Entry 3UPV (X-ray diffraction, 1.60 A resolution); this record covers chains A and B.

== Chain A ==
Protein: Heat shock protein STI1
Organism: Saccharomyces cerevisiae
Notes: fragment: TPR repeats 7-9, residues 395-518
UniProt: P15705 (STI1_YEAST); residues 261-384 here correspond to UniProt positions 395-518 (UniProt number = residue number + 134)
Amino-acid sequence (126 residues; row label = number of the first residue in the row):
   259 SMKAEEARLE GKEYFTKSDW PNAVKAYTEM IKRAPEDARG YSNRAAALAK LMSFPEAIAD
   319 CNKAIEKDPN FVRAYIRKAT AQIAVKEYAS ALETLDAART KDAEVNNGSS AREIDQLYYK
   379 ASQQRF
Disordered / not traced: 384
Sequence notes: expression tag (259-260)
Reported in the primary citation:
  - mutagenesis - N301A, N301A/R331A, N301A/R335A, R331A, R335A: abolished signaling

== Chain B ==
Protein: Heat shock protein SSA4
UniProt: P22202 (HSP74_YEAST); residues 650-656 here correspond to UniProt positions 636-642 (UniProt number = residue number - 14)
Amino-acid sequence (7 residues; row label = number of the first residue in the row):
   650 PTVEEVD

== Chain A / chain B interface ==
Residue-residue contacts (23; chain A residue first):
  R266(A) - D656(B)  hydrogen bond (side chain-backbone)
  F273(A) - V652(B)
  F273(A) - E653(B)
  F273(A) - V655(B)  hydrophobic
  Y285(A) - V655(B)
  R297(A) - D656(B)
  N301(A) - V655(B)
  N301(A) - D656(B)  hydrogen bond (side chain-backbone)
  A304(A) - V655(B)  hydrophobic
  K308(A) - V652(B)
  K308(A) - E653(B)  salt bridge
  F329(A) - D656(B)
  R331(A) - T651(B)
  R331(A) - E654(B)
  R331(A) - V655(B)
  R331(A) - D656(B)  salt bridge
  I334(A) - T651(B)
  R335(A) - T651(B)  hydrogen bond (side chain-backbone)
  R335(A) - V652(B)
  R335(A) - E654(B)  hydrogen bond (side chain-backbone)
  T338(A) - V652(B)
  E371(A) - P650(B)
  E371(A) - T651(B)  hydrogen bond
Interface residues without a listed pair, chain A (14 interface residues in all): K270
From the paper, about this interface:
  - interface residues, chain A: R266(A), N301(A), R331(A)

== Summary ==
14 residues of chain A and 7 residues of chain B are in contact, with 5 hydrogen bonds and 2 salt bridges.
Polar pairs include K308(A)-E653(B), R331(A)-D656(B) and R266(A)-D656(B). The paper reports that N301A,
N301A/R331A and N301A/R335A of chain A, among others, abolish signaling; interface residues R266(A), N301(A)
and R331(A); 5 substitutions were tested in all.
Here chain A is Heat shock protein STI1 (Saccharomyces cerevisiae) and chain B is Heat shock protein SSA4.
Entry 3UPV (TPR2B-domain:pHsp70-complex of yeast Sti1) was determined by X-ray diffraction together with 3UQ3
from the same study.
